1ODU - chains A and B; structure by X-ray diffraction, 2.80 A resolution.

# Chain A (and B)
Name: Putative alpha-L-fucosidase
From: Thermotoga maritima
Notes: EC 3.2.1.51; chain B of this document is another copy of the same molecule, construct and numbering; everything in this record applies to it too
Reference sequence: Q9WYE2 (Q9WYE2); numbering as in UniProt (aligned over 1-449)
Amino-acid sequence (449 residues; numbered 1 to 449; the number before each row is that of its first residue):
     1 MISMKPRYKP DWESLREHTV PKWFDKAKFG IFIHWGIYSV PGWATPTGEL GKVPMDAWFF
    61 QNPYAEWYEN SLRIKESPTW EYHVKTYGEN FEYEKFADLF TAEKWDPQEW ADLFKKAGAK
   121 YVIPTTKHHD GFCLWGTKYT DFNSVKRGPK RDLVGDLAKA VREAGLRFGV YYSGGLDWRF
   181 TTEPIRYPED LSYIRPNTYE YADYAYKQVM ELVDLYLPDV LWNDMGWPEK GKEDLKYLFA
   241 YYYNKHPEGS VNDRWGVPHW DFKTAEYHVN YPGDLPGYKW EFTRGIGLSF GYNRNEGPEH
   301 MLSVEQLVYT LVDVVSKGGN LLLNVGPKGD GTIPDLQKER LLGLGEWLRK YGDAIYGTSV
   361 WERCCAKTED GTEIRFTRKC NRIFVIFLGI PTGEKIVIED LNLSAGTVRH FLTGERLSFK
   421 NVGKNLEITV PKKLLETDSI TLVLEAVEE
Disordered / not traced: 1-6, 47-55, 267-273, 297-299, 448-449 (chain B: 1-6, 47-55, 267-274, 448-449)
Cystine bridges: C364-C365
Small-molecule neighbours: beta-L-fucopyranose (FUL): F32, H34, Y64, E66, W67, H128, H129, Y171, D224, M225, R254, E266, F290

# Chain A / chain B interface
No residue of chain A is in contact with chain B in this assembly.

# Overview
Chain A and chain B make no direct contact in this assembly. Chain A binds beta-L-fucopyranose.
Chain A and chain B are both Putative alpha-L-fucosidase (Thermotoga maritima); the structure, Crystal
structure of thermotoga maritima alpha-fucosidase in complex with fucose, was determined by X-ray diffraction
together with 1HL9 and 1HL8 from the same study.
